3GEP - chains A and B; structure by X-ray diffraction, 2.60 A resolution.

# Chain A (and B)
Protein: Hypoxanthine-guanine phosphoribosyltransferase
Organism: Homo sapiens
Notes: EC 2.4.2.8; chain B of this document is another copy of the same molecule, construct and numbering; everything in this record applies to it too
UniProtKB: P00492 (HPRT_HUMAN); residues 1-217 here correspond to UniProt positions 2-218 (UniProt number = residue number + 1)
Amino-acid sequence (217 residues; row label = number of the first residue in the row):
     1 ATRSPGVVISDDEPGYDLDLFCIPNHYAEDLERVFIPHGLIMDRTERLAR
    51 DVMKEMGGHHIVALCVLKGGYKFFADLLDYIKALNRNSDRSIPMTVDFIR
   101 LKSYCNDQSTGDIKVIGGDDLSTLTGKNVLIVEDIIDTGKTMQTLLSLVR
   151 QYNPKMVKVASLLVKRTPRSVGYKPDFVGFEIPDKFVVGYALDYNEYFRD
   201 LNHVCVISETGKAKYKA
Not modelled in the structure: 1-2, 104-106 (chain B: 1-2, 57-59, 119)
UniProt features mapped onto this chain:
  - active site: D137 (Proton acceptor)
  - binding site (GMP): K68, E133 to T141, K165, K185 to V187, D193
  - binding site (Mg(2+)): D193
  - modified residue: A1 (N-acetylalanine), K102 (N6-acetyllysine), T141 (Phosphothreonine)
  - cross-link: K114 (Glycyl lysine isopeptide (Lys-Gly) (interchain with G-Cter in SUMO1))
Ligand contacts: 24H ({[(1S)-2-(2-amino-6-oxo-1,6-dihydro-9H-purin-9-yl)-1-(hydroxymethyl)ethoxy]methyl}phosphonic acid): K68, D107, T110, I135, I136, D137, T138, G139, K140, T141, K165, K185, F186, V187, L192, D193

# Interface between chain A and chain B
Contacting residue pairs - 40 pairs, chain A then chain B:
  G6(A) - L20(B)
  V7(A) - Y16(B)  hydrophobic
  V7(A) - F21(B)  hydrophobic
  Y16(A) - V7(B)  hydrophobic
  Y16(A) - Y16(B)  hydrogen bond
  Y16(A) - L40(B)
  D19(A) - R47(B)  hydrogen bond (backbone-side chain)
  L20(A) - G6(B)
  L20(A) - V7(B)  hydrophobic
  L20(A) - R44(B)  hydrogen bond (backbone-side chain)
  L20(A) - R47(B)
  F21(A) - L40(B)  hydrophobic
  F21(A) - D43(B)
  F21(A) - R44(B)
  F21(A) - R47(B)  hydrogen bond (backbone-side chain)
  C22(A) - E46(B)
  C22(A) - R47(B)
  P37(A) - L40(B)  hydrophobic
  P37(A) - D43(B)
  H38(A) - D43(B)  hydrogen bond (backbone-side chain)
  G39(A) - G39(B)
  G39(A) - L40(B)
  G39(A) - D43(B)  hydrogen bond (backbone-side chain)
  L40(A) - Y16(B)
  L40(A) - F21(B)  hydrophobic
  L40(A) - P37(B)  hydrophobic
  L40(A) - G39(B)
  L40(A) - L40(B)
  D43(A) - F21(B)
  D43(A) - P37(B)
  D43(A) - H38(B)  hydrogen bond (side chain-backbone)
  D43(A) - G39(B)  hydrogen bond (side chain-backbone)
  D43(A) - H203(B)
  R44(A) - L20(B)  hydrogen bond (side chain-backbone)
  R44(A) - F21(B)
  R47(A) - L18(B)
  R47(A) - D19(B)  hydrogen bond (side chain-backbone)
  R47(A) - L20(B)
  R47(A) - F21(B)  hydrogen bond (side chain-backbone)
  R47(A) - C22(B)
Also at the interface, not in a pair above, chain A (19 interface residues in all): S4, I23, N25, E46, H203
Also at the interface, not in a pair above, chain B (18 interface residues in all): R50

# In short
19 residues of chain A face 18 of chain B across their interface; the contacts include 11 hydrogen bonds.
Polar contacts include Y16(A)-Y16(B), D19(A)-R47(B) and L20(A)-R44(B). Ligands of chain A: compound 24H.
Chain A and chain B are both Hypoxanthine-guanine phosphoribosyltransferase (Homo sapiens); the structure,
Human hypoxanthine guanine phosphoribosyltranserfase in complex with
(S)-9-(3-hydroxy-2-phosphonylmethoxypropyl)guanine, was determined by X-ray diffraction (same publication as
3GGC and 3GGJ).
